9BT4 - chains D and H of the 4 polymer chains in the assembly; structure by X-ray diffraction, 1.92 A resolution.

# Chain D
Protein: Pyruvate:Ferredoxin Oxidoreductase, subunit beta
Source organism: Methanosarcina acetivorans C2A
UniProt: Q8TUN5 (Q8TUN5_METAC); numbering as in UniProt; present here: 1-55, 57-296
Amino-acid sequence (296 residues; each row starts with the number of its first residue; note: 1 number in that range is skipped by the numbering (no residue carries it; nothing is unmodelled there)):
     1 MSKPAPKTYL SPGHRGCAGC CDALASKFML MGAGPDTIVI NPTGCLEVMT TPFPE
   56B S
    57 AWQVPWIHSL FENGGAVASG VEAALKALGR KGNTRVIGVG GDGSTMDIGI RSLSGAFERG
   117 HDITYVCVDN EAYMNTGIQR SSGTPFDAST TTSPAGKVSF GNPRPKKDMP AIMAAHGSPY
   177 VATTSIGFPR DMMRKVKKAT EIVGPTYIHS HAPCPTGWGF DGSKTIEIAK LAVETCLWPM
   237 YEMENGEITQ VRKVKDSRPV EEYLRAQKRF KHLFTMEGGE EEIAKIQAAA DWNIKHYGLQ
Not modelled in the structure: 1-4, 296

# Chain H
Protein: Pyruvate:Ferredoxin Oxidoreductase, subunit delta
Source organism: Methanosarcina acetivorans C2A
UniProt: Q8TUN3 (Q8TUN3_METAC); residues -4 to 79 here correspond to UniProt positions 3-86 (UniProt number = residue number + 7)
Amino-acid sequence (85 residues; each row starts with the number of its first residue; numbers below 1 keep their minus sign (Ala-5 is residue -5)):
    -5 AVPIGGTCEP GSTLANKTGG WRNFRPVYIY EKCTKCGICQ IVCPDMSVLP REDGFFEYNY
    55 DYCKGCGICA NECPADAIEM ILEEK
Not modelled in the structure: 78-79
Construct notes: expression tag (-5)

# Interface between chain D and chain H
Contacting residue pairs - 73 pairs, chain D then chain H:
  Ala5(D) with Gln34(H); Ile35(H), hydrophobic
  Thr8(D) with Met40(H)
  Leu10(D) with Met40(H)
  Ser11(D) with Gly5(H); Thr7(H); Met40(H)
  Pro12(D) with Thr7(H), hydrogen bond (backbone-side chain); Leu8(H); Asp39(H); Met40(H); Tyr56(H), hydrophobic
  Gly13(D) with Thr7(H); Asn10(H), hydrogen bond (backbone-side chain); Tyr56(H)
  His14(D) with Thr12(H); Pro38(H), hydrogen bond (side chain-backbone); Asp39(H), salt bridge; Lys58(H), hydrogen bond (backbone-side chain)
  Arg15(D) with Thr7(H); Asn10(H); Trp15(H); Lys58(H)
  Gly16(D) with Trp15(H); Lys58(H), hydrogen bond (backbone-side chain)
  Ala18(D) with Cys60(H)
  Gly19(D) with Pro38(H); Cys60(H); Ile62(H)
  Cys20(D) with Pro38(H)
  Ala23(D) with Pro38(H)
  Leu24(D) with Val36(H); Pro38(H)
  Lys27(D) with Gln34(H), hydrogen bond (side chain-backbone); Ile35(H), hydrogen bond (side chain-backbone); Cys37(H), hydrogen bond (side chain-backbone); Met40(H)
  Phe28(D) with Ile35(H)
  Met31(D) with Ile35(H), hydrophobic
  Thr50(D) with Thr7(H)
  Phe53(D) with Val-4(H), hydrophobic; Pro-3(H); Gly0(H); Cys2(H), hydrophobic
  Pro54(D) with Cys2(H), hydrogen bond (backbone-side chain); Ser6(H)
  Glu55(D) with Cys2(H); Ser6(H); Thr7(H); Asn10(H)
  Ser56B(D) with Cys2(H); Glu3(H); Gly5(H), hydrogen bond (backbone-backbone); Ser6(H), hydrogen bond (backbone-side chain); Thr7(H), hydrogen bond (backbone-backbone)
  Ala57(D) with Thr7(H)
  Trp58(D) with Pro4(H); Gly5(H), hydrogen bond (backbone-backbone)
  Gln59(D) with Pro4(H)
  Pro185(D) with Ile35(H), hydrophobic
  Gly218(D) with Cys60(H); Ile62(H)
  Ser219(D) with Cys60(H), hydrogen bond (backbone-backbone); Gly61(H); Ile62(H); Asn65(H)
  Lys220(D) with Asn65(H), hydrogen bond
  Thr221(D) with Ile62(H)
  Ile222(D) with Ile62(H), hydrophobic; Glu66(H)
  Glu223(D) with Asn65(H), hydrogen bond; Glu66(H)
  Lys226(D) with Glu66(H)
Interface residues without a listed pair, chain D (36 interface residues in all): Cys17, Met189, Asp217
Interface residues without a listed pair, chain H (29 interface residues in all): Thr1, Ala9

# Summary
The interface between chain D and chain H involves 36 residues on one side and 29 on the other; the contacts
include 16 hydrogen bonds and 1 salt bridge. Polar contacts include His14(D)-Asp39(H), Pro12(D)-Thr7(H) and
Gly13(D)-Asn10(H).
Chain D is Pyruvate:Ferredoxin Oxidoreductase, subunit beta and chain H is Pyruvate:Ferredoxin Oxidoreductase,
subunit delta, both from Methanosarcina acetivorans C2A; the structure, Pyruvate:Ferredoxin Oxidoreductase
from Methanosarcina acetivorans, was determined by X-ray diffraction.
